5IN4 - chains A and D of the 4 polymer chains in the assembly; structure by X-ray diffraction, 1.60 A resolution.

== Chain A (and D) ==
Molecule: GDP-mannose 4,6 dehydratase
From: Homo sapiens
Notes: EC 4.2.1.47; chain D of this document is another copy of the same molecule, construct and numbering; everything in this record applies to it too
UniProtKB: O60547 (GMDS_HUMAN); numbering as in UniProt (aligned over 23-372)
Amino-acid sequence (364 residues; row label = number of the first residue in the row; note: 44 numbers in that range are skipped by the numbering (no residue carries them; nothing is unmodelled there); numbers below 1 keep their minus sign (Met-35 is residue -35)):
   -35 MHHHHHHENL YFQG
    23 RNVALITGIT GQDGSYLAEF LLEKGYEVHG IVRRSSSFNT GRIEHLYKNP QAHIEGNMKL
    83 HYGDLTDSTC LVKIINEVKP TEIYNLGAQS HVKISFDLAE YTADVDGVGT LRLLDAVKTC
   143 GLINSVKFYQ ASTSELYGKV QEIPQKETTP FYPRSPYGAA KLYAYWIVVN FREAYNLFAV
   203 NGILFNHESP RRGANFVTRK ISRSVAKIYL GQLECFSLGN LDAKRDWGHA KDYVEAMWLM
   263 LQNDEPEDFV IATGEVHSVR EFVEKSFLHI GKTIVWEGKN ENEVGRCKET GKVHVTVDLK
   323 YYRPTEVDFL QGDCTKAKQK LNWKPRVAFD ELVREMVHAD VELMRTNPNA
Unresolved in the structure: -35 to -27 (chain D: -35 to -23)
Sequence notes: expression tag (-35 to -22)
Residues lining bound ligands:
  - 6CK ([(2R,3S,4R,5R)-5-(2-amino-6-oxo-1,6-dihydro-9H-purin-9-yl)-3,4-dihydroxytetrahydrofuran-2-yl]methyl (2R,3S,4R,5S,6R)-3,4,5-trihydroxy-6-(trifluoromethyl)tetrahydro-2H-pyran-2-yl dihydrogen diphosphate (non-preferred name)), molecule 1: Val54, Phe60, Thr62, Tyr69, Ala74, His75, Glu77, Leu82, His83, Tyr84
  - 6CK, molecule 2: Ala216, Asn217, Lys222, Arg225, Ser226, Lys229, Tyr323, Asn371, Ala372
  - GDP (guanosine-5'-diphosphate): His113, Val114, Glu157, Asn208, Arg214, Asn217, Phe218, Val219, Lys222, Ser239, Leu240, Gly241, Asn242, Ala245, Arg247, Val281, Tyr323, Arg325, Glu328, Val329
  - NADP (NAP; NADP nicotinamide-adenine-dinucleotide phosphate), molecule 1: Gly30, Ile31, Thr32, Gly33, Gln34, Asp35, Gly36, Arg55, Asn61, Asp86, Leu87, Leu108, Gly109, Ala110, Gln111, Ser112, Tyr123, Val127, Ala153, Ser154, Thr155, Tyr179, Lys183, Leu206, Phe207, Asn208, His209, Glu210, Arg214
  - NADP (NAP), molecule 2: Arg56, Ser57, Ser58
Swiss-Prot annotation at these positions:
  - active site: Thr155, Glu157 (Nucleophile), Tyr179 (Nucleophile)
  - binding site (NADP(+)): Gly30 to Asp35, Arg55 to Ser58, Asp86, Leu87, Leu108 to Ser112, Tyr123, Lys183, His209, Arg214
  - modified residue: Tyr323 (Phosphotyrosine)

== Interface between chain A and chain D ==
Pairs across the interface (6):
  Ser90(A) with Ser90(D)
  Thr91(A) with Asp137(D)
  Val94(A) with Thr141(D)
  Asp137(A) with Thr91(D)
  Lys140(A) with Lys95(D)
  Thr141(A) with Val94(D)

== Summary ==
Chain A and chain D each contribute 6 residues to their interface. Bound to chain A: NADP, GDP and compound
6CK. From UniProt: 3 active-site residues and 21 NADP+-binding residues on chain A.
Chain A and chain D are both GDP-mannose 4,6 dehydratase (Homo sapiens); the structure, Crystal Structure of
GDP-mannose 4,6 dehydratase bound to a GDP-fucose based inhibitor, was determined by X-ray diffraction,
deposited together with 5IN5.
